PDB entry 7YWX | electron microscopy, 12.00 A resolution (very low resolution: no residue pairs are listed; an interface is given only as per-side residue counts) | chains i and C of the 27 polymer chains in the assembly

== Chain i ==
Molecule: 171-nt DNA strand
Sequence (171 nucleotides; each row starts with the number of its first residue; numbers below 1 keep their minus sign (DT-73 is residue -73)):
   -73 TCCAAATGTC CAATTCCAGA TACTACAAAA AGAGTGTTTC AAAACTGCTC TATGAAAAGG
   -13 AATGTTCAAC TCTATGAGTT GAATGCAAAC ATCACATAGA AGTTTCTGAG AATGCTTCTG
    47 TCTAGTTTTT ATGTGAACAT ATTCCCGTTT CCAACGAAGG CCTCAAAGCG G
Disordered / not traced: -73 to -65

== Chain C ==
Protein: Histone H2A type 1-C
From: Homo sapiens
Reference sequence: Q93077 (H2A1C_HUMAN); residues 0-129 here correspond to UniProt positions 1-130 (UniProt number = residue number + 1)
Chain sequence (130 residues; row label = number of the first residue in the row; numbering starts at 0):
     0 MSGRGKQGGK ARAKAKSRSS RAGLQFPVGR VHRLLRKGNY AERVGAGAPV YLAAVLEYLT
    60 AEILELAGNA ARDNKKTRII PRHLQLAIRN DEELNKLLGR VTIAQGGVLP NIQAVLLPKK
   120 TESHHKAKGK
Disordered / not traced: 0-13, 112-129
UniProt features mapped onto this chain:
  - modified residue: Ser1 (N-acetylserine), Arg3 (Citrulline), Lys5 (N6-(2-hydroxyisobutyryl)lysine), Lys9 (N6-(2-hydroxyisobutyryl)lysine), Lys13 (N6-(beta-hydroxybutyryl)lysine), Lys36 (N6-(2-hydroxyisobutyryl)lysine), Lys74 (N6-(2-hydroxyisobutyryl)lysine), Lys75 (N6-(2-hydroxyisobutyryl)lysine), Lys95 (N6-(2-hydroxyisobutyryl)lysine), Gln104 (N5-methylglutamine), Lys118 (N6-(2-hydroxyisobutyryl)lysine), Lys119 (N6-crotonyllysine), Thr120 (Phosphothreonine), Lys125 (N6-crotonyllysine)
  - cross-link (Glycyl lysine isopeptide (Lys-Gly)): Lys13 (interchain with G-Cter in ubiquitin), Lys15 (interchain with G-Cter in ubiquitin), Lys119 (interchain with G-Cter in ubiquitin)

== Chain i / chain C interface ==
At this resolution (12 A) residue pairs are not listed: 6 residues of chain i and 10 of chain C lie at the interface.

== In short ==
Chain i and chain C form an interface of 6 and 10 residues respectively.
Here chain i is a 171-nt DNA strand and chain C is Histone H2A type 1-C (Homo sapiens). Entry 7YWX (Structure
of the human CCAN CENP-A alpha-satellite complex) was determined by electron microscopy, deposited together
with 7PB4, 7PB8, 7PII, 7PKN, 7R5R, 7R5S, 7R5V and 7YYH.
